PDB entry 9F6F | electron microscopy, 3.75 A resolution | chains A and P of the 6 polymer chains in the assembly

[Chain A]
Protein: DNA polymerase epsilon catalytic subunit A
From: Homo sapiens
Notes: EC 2.7.7.7, 3.1.11.-
UniProtKB: Q07864 (DPOE1_HUMAN); residues 1-1200 here = UniProt positions 1-1200
Chain sequence (1200 residues; row label = number of the first residue in the row):
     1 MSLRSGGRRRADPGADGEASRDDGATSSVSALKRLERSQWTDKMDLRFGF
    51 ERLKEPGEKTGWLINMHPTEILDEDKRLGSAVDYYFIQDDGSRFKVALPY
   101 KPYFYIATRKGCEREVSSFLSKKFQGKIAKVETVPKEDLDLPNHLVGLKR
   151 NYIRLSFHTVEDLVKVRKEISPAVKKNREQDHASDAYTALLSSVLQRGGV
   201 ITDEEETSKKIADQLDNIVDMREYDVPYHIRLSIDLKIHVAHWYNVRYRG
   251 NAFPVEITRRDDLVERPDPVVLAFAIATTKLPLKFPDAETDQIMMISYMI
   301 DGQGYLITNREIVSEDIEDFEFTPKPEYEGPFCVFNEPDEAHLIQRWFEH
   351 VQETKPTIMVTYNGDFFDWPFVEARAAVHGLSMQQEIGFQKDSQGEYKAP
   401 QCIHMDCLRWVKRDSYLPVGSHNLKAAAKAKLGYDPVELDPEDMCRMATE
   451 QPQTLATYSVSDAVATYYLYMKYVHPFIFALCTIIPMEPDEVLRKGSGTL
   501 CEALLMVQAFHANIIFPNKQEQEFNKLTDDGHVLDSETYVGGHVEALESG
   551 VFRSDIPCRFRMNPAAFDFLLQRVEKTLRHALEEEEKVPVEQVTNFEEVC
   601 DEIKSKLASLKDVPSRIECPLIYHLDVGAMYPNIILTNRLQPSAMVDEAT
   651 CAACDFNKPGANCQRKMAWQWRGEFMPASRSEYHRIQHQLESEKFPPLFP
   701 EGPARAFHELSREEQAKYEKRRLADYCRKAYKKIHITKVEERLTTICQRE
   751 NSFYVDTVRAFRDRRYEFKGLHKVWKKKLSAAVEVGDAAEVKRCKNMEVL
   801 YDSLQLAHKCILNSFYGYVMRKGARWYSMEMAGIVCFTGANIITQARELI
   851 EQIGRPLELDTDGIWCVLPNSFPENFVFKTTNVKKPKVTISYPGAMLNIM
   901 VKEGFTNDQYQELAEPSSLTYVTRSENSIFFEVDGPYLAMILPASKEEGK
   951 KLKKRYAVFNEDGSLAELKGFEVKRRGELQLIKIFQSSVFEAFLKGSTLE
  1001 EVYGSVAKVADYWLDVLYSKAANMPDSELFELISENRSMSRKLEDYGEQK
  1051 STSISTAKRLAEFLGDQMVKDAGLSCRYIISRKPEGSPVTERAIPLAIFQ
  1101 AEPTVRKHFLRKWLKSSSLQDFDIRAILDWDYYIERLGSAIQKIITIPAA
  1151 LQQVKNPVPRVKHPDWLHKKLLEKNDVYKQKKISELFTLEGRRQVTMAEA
Unresolved in the structure: 1-26, 182-212, 1198-1200
Differences from the reference sequence: engineered mutation Ala275 (Asp in Q07864), Ala277 (Glu in Q07864)
Bound ions: 4Fe-4S cluster Fe: Cys651, Cys654, Cys663, Cys747
Small-molecule neighbours:
  - 2',3'-dideoxyadenosine triphosphate (DDS): Tyr416, Asp626, Val627, Gly628, Ala629, Met630, Tyr631, Arg765, Lys769, Lys809, Asn813, Tyr816, Asp862
  - 4Fe-4S cluster (SF4): Cys651, Cys654, Phe656, Asn657, Cys663, Gln664, Cys747, Arg749
UniProt features mapped onto this chain:
  - modified residue: Ser1184 (Phosphoserine)
  - natural variant: Ala189 (A189T: Found in a colorectal sample), Arg231 (R231H: Found in a colorectal sample), Pro286 (P286H: Found in a colorectal sample; P286R: Found in a colorectal sample), Phe367 (F367S: Found in a colorectal sample), Val411 (V411L: In CRCS12; uncertain significance), Leu424 (L424V: In CRCS12), Pro436 (P436R: Found in a colorectal sample), Tyr458 (Y458F: In CRCS12; uncertain significance), Ser459 (S459F: Found in a colorectal sample), Arg762 (R762W: Found in a colorectal sample), Lys777 (K777N: Found in a colorectal sample), Ala1007 (A1007P: In IMAGEI; uncertain significance), 1 further natural variant entry in UniProt
What the authors report for this chain:
  - binding site for 2',3'-dideoxyadenosine triphosphate: Met630, Lys769, Lys809, Asn813
  - conformationally variable residues (domain motion): Lys769, Lys809, Asn813

[Chain P]
Molecule: DNA nascent strand
From: synthetic construct
Sequence (24 nucleotides; row label = number of the first residue in the row):
     1 CCTTCCACTTCCCAACCCTCACCX
Modified positions: 2DA (2',3'-dideoxyadenosine-5'-monophosphate) at position 24

[How chain A and chain P interact]
Residue-residue contacts (24):
  Pro418(A) with DC22(P), phosphate contact
  Val419(A) with DC22(P), hydrogen bond to the phosphate
  Gly420(A) with DC22(P), hydrogen bond to the phosphate
  His735(A) with DC17(P), phosphate contact
  Asp860(A) with DC23(P), phosphate contact; 2DA_24(P), phosphate contact
  Thr861(A) with 2DA_24(P), sugar contact
  Tyr956(A) with 2DA_24(P), hydrogen bond to the phosphate
  Lys969(A) with DC23(P), phosphate contact; 2DA_24(P), salt bridge to the phosphate
  Gly970(A) with DC22(P), phosphate contact; DC23(P), hydrogen bond to the phosphate
  Lys974(A) with DC22(P), phosphate contact; DC23(P), salt bridge to the phosphate
  Arg975(A) with DC20(P), hydrogen bond to the base; DA21(P), hydrogen bond to the base; DC22(P), sugar contact
  Arg976(A) with DA21(P), salt bridge to the phosphate; DC22(P), phosphate contact
  Ser1038(A) with DC20(P), sugar contact
  Ser1040(A) with DC20(P), hydrogen bond to the phosphate
  Arg1041(A) with DT19(P), salt bridge to the phosphate
  Tyr1046(A) with DC20(P), hydrogen bond to the phosphate
  Gln1049(A) with DC18(P), sugar contact
Other interface residues (no listed pair), chain A (20 interface residues in all): Lys954, Leu968, Met1039

[Overview]
20 residues of chain A and 8 residues of chain P are in contact; the contacts include 8 hydrogen bonds and 4
salt bridges. Polar pairs include Arg975(A)-DC20(P), Arg975(A)-DA21(P) and Val419(A)-DC22(P). From the paper:
a binding site for 2',3'-dideoxyadenosine triphosphate at Met630(A), Lys769(A) and Lys809(A) among others;
conformational variability at Lys769(A), Lys809(A) and Asn813(A).
Chain A is DNA polymerase epsilon catalytic subunit A (Homo sapiens) and chain P is DNA nascent strand
(synthetic construct); the structure, Human DNA polymerase epsilon bound to DNA and PCNA (closed
conformation), was determined by electron microscopy, deposited together with 9F6D, 9F6E, 9F6I, 9F6J, 9F6K and
9F6L.
